PDB entry 7Q7Q | X-ray diffraction, 2.25 A resolution | chains HHH and MMM of the 4 polymer chains in the assembly

[Chain HHH]
Molecule: Reaction center protein H chain
From: Blastochloris viridis
Reference sequence: P06008 (RCEH_BLAVI); residues 1-258 here = UniProt positions 1-258
Sequence (258 residues; each row starts with the number of its first residue):
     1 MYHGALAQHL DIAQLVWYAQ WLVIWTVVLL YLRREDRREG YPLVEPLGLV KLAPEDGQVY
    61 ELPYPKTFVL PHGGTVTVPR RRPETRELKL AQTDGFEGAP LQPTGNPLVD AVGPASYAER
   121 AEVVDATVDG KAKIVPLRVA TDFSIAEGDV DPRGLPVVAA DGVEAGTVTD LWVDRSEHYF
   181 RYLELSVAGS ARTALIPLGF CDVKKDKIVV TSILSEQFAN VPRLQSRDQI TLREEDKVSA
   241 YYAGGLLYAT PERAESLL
Unresolved in the structure: 46-57
Modified residues: M1 (N-formylmethionine; FME)

[Chain MMM]
Molecule: Reaction center protein M chain
From: Blastochloris viridis
Reference sequence: P06010 (RCEM_BLAVI); residues 1-323 here correspond to UniProt positions 2-324 (UniProt number = residue number + 1)
Sequence (323 residues; row label = number of the first residue in the row):
     1 ADYQTIYTQI QARGPHITVS GEWGDNDRVG KPFYSYWLGK IGDAQIGPIY LGASGIAAFA
    61 FGSTAILIIL FNMAAEVHFD PLQFFRQFFW LGLYPPKAQY GMGIPPLHDG GWWLMAGLFM
   121 TLSLGSWWIR VYSRARALGL GTHIAWNFAA AIFFVLCIGC IHPTLVGSWS EGVPFGIWPH
   181 IDWLTAFSIR YGNFYYCPWH GFSIGFAYGC GLLFAAHGAT ILAVARFGGD REIEQITDRG
   241 TAVERAALFW RWTIGFNATI ESVHRWGWFF SLMVMVSASV GILLTGTFVD NWYLWCVKHG
   301 AAPDYPAYLP ATPDPASLPG APK
Metal / ion sites: Fe2+: H217, E232, H264 (shared with 2 residues of chain LLL)
Small-molecule neighbours:
  - bacteriochlorophyll b (BCB), molecule 1: L38, I46, M120, F154, V155, I158, V173, I177, W178, H180, I181, W183, L184
  - bacteriochlorophyll b (BCB), molecule 2: G62, A65, I66, I69, M120, L124, F148, A151, I152, F154, V155, I158, W183, L184, T185, F187, S188, F194, Y195, W199, H200, S203, I204, A207, Y208, V274, M275, A278, G281, I282
  - bacteriochlorophyll b (BCB), molecule 3: L184, Y195, Y208
  - bacteriochlorophyll b (BCB), molecule 4: Y195, H200, G201, I204, G205, Y208, G209, L212, F270
  - bacteriopheophytin b (BPB), molecule 1: A58, F59, G62, I66, S123, L124, W127, V131, I144, N147, F148, A151, S271, V274, M275
  - bacteriopheophytin b (BPB), molecule 2: Y208, G211, L212, A215, A216, W250, T253, I254
  - diacyl glycerol (DGA): F88, F89, I177
  - heptane-1,2,3-triol (HTO), molecule 1: A1, D2, T5, I6
  - heptane-1,2,3-triol (HTO), molecule 2: F71, N72, A75, W112
  - heptane-1,2,3-triol (HTO), molecule 3: G141, T142, H143, W146, W268
  - menaquinone-9 (MQ9): L212, L213, A216, H217, T220, V243, A246, A247, W250, I254, F256, N257, A258, T259, I260, V263, W266, F270
  - 15-cis-1,2-dihydroneurosporene (NS5): I66, I69, L70, M73, F88, I104, W113, L114, G117, L118, M120, T121, V155, I158, G159, C160, W169, V173, P174, F175, G176, I177, H180
  - ubiquinone-2 (UQ2): L70, F84, F85, R86, F88, F89
Reported in the primary citation:
  - binding site for ubiquinone-2: F89

[Interface between chain HHH and chain MMM]
Residue-residue contacts (124):
  Q8(HHH) - H299(MMM)  hydrogen bond
  H9(HHH) - K298(MMM)  hydrogen bond (backbone-side chain)
  H9(HHH) - H299(MMM)
  D11(HHH) - W295(MMM)  hydrogen bond
  D11(HHH) - K298(MMM)  salt bridge
  D11(HHH) - H299(MMM)  salt bridge
  I12(HHH) - F288(MMM)  hydrophobic
  A13(HHH) - W199(MMM)
  A13(HHH) - V289(MMM)  hydrophobic
  A13(HHH) - W295(MMM)
  Q14(HHH) - W295(MMM)
  Q14(HHH) - H299(MMM)
  V16(HHH) - W199(MMM)
  V16(HHH) - V280(MMM)  hydrophobic
  W17(HHH) - P198(MMM)
  W17(HHH) - W199(MMM)
  Q20(HHH) - W199(MMM)  hydrogen bond
  Q20(HHH) - F202(MMM)
  Q20(HHH) - M273(MMM)
  Q20(HHH) - S277(MMM)  hydrogen bond
  W21(HHH) - F202(MMM)
  I24(HHH) - F202(MMM)  hydrophobic
  V27(HHH) - F269(MMM)  hydrophobic
  V28(HHH) - W266(MMM)  hydrophobic
  Y31(HHH) - R265(MMM)  hydrogen bond
  L32(HHH) - R265(MMM)
  L32(HHH) - W266(MMM)  hydrophobic
  L32(HHH) - F269(MMM)  hydrophobic
  R33(HHH) - F256(MMM)
  R33(HHH) - N257(MMM)  hydrogen bond (side chain-backbone)
  R33(HHH) - W266(MMM)
  E35(HHH) - T259(MMM)
  E35(HHH) - S262(MMM)
  E35(HHH) - R265(MMM)  salt bridge
  D36(HHH) - N257(MMM)
  D36(HHH) - A258(MMM)
  D36(HHH) - T259(MMM)
  D36(HHH) - S262(MMM)  hydrogen bond
  D36(HHH) - W266(MMM)  hydrogen bond
  E39(HHH) - I236(MMM)
  E39(HHH) - R239(MMM)  salt bridge
  E39(HHH) - T259(MMM)
  Y41(HHH) - R251(MMM)  hydrogen bond
  K66(HHH) - E261(MMM)  salt bridge
  K66(HHH) - R265(MMM)
  F68(HHH) - I236(MMM)  hydrophobic
  F68(HHH) - E261(MMM)
  L70(HHH) - T237(MMM)
  V76(HHH) - T237(MMM)
  R80(HHH) - D238(MMM)  salt bridge
  R80(HHH) - R239(MMM)  hydrogen bond (side chain-backbone)
  R80(HHH) - E244(MMM)  salt bridge
  R82(HHH) - D238(MMM)  salt bridge
  E84(HHH) - R239(MMM)  salt bridge
  P114(HHH) - R245(MMM)  hydrogen bond (backbone-side chain)
  S116(HHH) - T241(MMM)  hydrogen bond (backbone-side chain)
  S116(HHH) - R245(MMM)  hydrogen bond (backbone-side chain)
  A118(HHH) - R239(MMM)
  A118(HHH) - G240(MMM)
  A118(HHH) - T241(MMM)
  A118(HHH) - E244(MMM)
  R120(HHH) - E234(MMM)  hydrogen bond (side chain-backbone)
  R120(HHH) - Q235(MMM)
  R120(HHH) - D238(MMM)  hydrogen bond (side chain-backbone)
  R120(HHH) - R239(MMM)
  R120(HHH) - G240(MMM)
  A121(HHH) - D238(MMM)  hydrogen bond (backbone-side chain)
  D125(HHH) - R231(MMM)  salt bridge
  D125(HHH) - E234(MMM)
  K133(HHH) - E234(MMM)  salt bridge
  I134(HHH) - R231(MMM)
  D142(HHH) - G14(MMM)
  D142(HHH) - P15(MMM)
  F143(HHH) - R13(MMM)
  F143(HHH) - G14(MMM)
  F143(HHH) - P15(MMM)
  S144(HHH) - A12(MMM)
  S144(HHH) - R13(MMM)  hydrogen bond (backbone-backbone)
  I145(HHH) - I10(MMM)  hydrophobic
  I145(HHH) - Q11(MMM)
  A146(HHH) - Q11(MMM)  hydrogen bond (backbone-backbone)
  A146(HHH) - R13(MMM)
  E147(HHH) - Y36(MMM)
  G148(HHH) - Y36(MMM)
  D149(HHH) - Q9(MMM)
  D149(HHH) - I10(MMM)
  D149(HHH) - Q11(MMM)  hydrogen bond (side chain-backbone)
  D149(HHH) - Y36(MMM)  hydrogen bond
  D149(HHH) - K40(MMM)  salt bridge
  V150(HHH) - I10(MMM)
  V173(HHH) - A12(MMM)  hydrophobic
  R175(HHH) - I17(MMM)
  S176(HHH) - I17(MMM)
  E177(HHH) - D43(MMM)
  H178(HHH) - A12(MMM)
  H178(HHH) - G14(MMM)
  H178(HHH) - P15(MMM)  hydrogen bond (side chain-backbone)
  H178(HHH) - I17(MMM)
  Y179(HHH) - Q4(MMM)  hydrogen bond
  Y179(HHH) - T8(MMM)
  Y179(HHH) - A12(MMM)
  F180(HHH) - I10(MMM)
  F180(HHH) - Q11(MMM)
  F180(HHH) - A12(MMM)  hydrophobic
  R181(HHH) - D230(MMM)  salt bridge
  R181(HHH) - R231(MMM)
  L198(HHH) - Q4(MMM)
  G199(HHH) - D2(MMM)
  G199(HHH) - Q4(MMM)
  G199(HHH) - R226(MMM)  hydrogen bond (backbone-side chain)
  F200(HHH) - R226(MMM)
  C201(HHH) - Q9(MMM)
  D202(HHH) - Y3(MMM)
  V203(HHH) - Q9(MMM)
  V203(HHH) - I10(MMM)  hydrophobic
  L232(HHH) - D238(MMM)
  E235(HHH) - R231(MMM)  salt bridge
  D236(HHH) - G240(MMM)
  D236(HHH) - T241(MMM)  hydrogen bond (side chain-backbone)
  S239(HHH) - R226(MMM)  hydrogen bond (side chain-backbone)
  S239(HHH) - F227(MMM)
  A240(HHH) - R245(MMM)
  A243(HHH) - F227(MMM)  hydrophobic
  L246(HHH) - R226(MMM)
Interface residues without a listed pair, chain HHH (76 interface residues in all): A7, R38, G40, L43, V78, A115, Y117, E119, P152, L171, P197
Interface residues without a listed pair, chain MMM (54 interface residues in all): A1, F206, L284, W292

[Overview]
The interface between chain HHH and chain MMM involves 76 residues on one side and 54 on the other; the
contacts include 26 hydrogen bonds and 14 salt bridges. Polar contacts include D11(HHH)-K298(MMM),
D11(HHH)-H299(MMM) and E35(HHH)-R265(MMM). The paper reports a binding site for ubiquinone-2 at F89(MMM).
Here chain HHH is Reaction center protein H chain and chain MMM is Reaction center protein M chain, both from
Blastochloris viridis. Entry 7Q7Q (Lipidic cubic phase serial femtosecond crystallography structure of a
photosynthetic reaction centre) was determined by X-ray diffraction together with 7Q7P from the same study.
